7RBK - chains A and T of the 4 polymer chains in the assembly; structure by X-ray diffraction, 2.20 A resolution.

== Chain A ==
Protein: DNA polymerase beta
Source organism: Homo sapiens
Notes: EC 2.7.7.7, 4.2.99.-
UniProtKB: P06746 (DPOLB_HUMAN); residues 1-335 here = UniProt positions 1-335
Chain sequence (341 residues; row label = number of the first residue in the row):
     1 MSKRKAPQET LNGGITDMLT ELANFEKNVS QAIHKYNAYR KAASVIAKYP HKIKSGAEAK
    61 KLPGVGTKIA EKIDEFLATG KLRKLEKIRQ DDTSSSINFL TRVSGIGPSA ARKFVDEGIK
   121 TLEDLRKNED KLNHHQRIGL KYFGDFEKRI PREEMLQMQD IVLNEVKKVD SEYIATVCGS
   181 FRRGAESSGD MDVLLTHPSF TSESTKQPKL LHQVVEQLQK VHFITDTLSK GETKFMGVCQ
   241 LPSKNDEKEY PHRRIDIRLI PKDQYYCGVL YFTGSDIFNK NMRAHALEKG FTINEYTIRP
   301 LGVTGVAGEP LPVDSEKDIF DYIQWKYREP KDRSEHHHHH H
Not modelled in the structure: 1-9, 336-341
Differences from the reference sequence: expression tag (336-341)
Curated features (UniProtKB/Swiss-Prot):
  - region: Arg183 to Asp192 (DNA-binding)
  - active site: Lys72 (Nucleophile)
  - binding site (K(+)): Lys60, Leu62, Val65, Thr101, Val103, Ile106
  - binding site (Na(+)): Lys60, Leu62, Val65, Thr101, Val103, Ile106
  - binding site (dATP): Arg149, Ser180, Arg183, Gly189, Asp190
  - binding site (dCTP): Arg149, Ser180, Arg183, Gly189, Asp190
  - binding site (dGTP): Arg149, Ser180, Arg183, Gly189, Asp190, Asp192
  - binding site (dTTP): Arg149, Ser180, Arg183, Gly189, Asp190
  - binding site (Mg(2+)): Asp190, Asp192, Asp256
  - modified residue: Lys72 (N6-acetyllysine), Arg83 (Omega-N-methylarginine), Arg152 (Omega-N-methylarginine)
  - cross-link (Glycyl lysine isopeptide (Lys-Gly)): Lys41 (interchain with G-Cter in ubiquitin), Lys61 (interchain with G-Cter in ubiquitin), Lys81 (interchain with G-Cter in ubiquitin)
  - natural variant: Leu22 (L22P: Found in a gastric cancer sample; uncertain significance), Tyr39 (Y39C: Found in a gastric cancer sample; uncertain significance), Gly118 (G118V: Decreased DNA-directed DNA polymerase activity), Arg137 (R137Q: Decreased function in base-excision repair), Arg149 (R149I: Decreased DNA-directed DNA polymerase activity), Asp160 (D160N: Found in a gastric cancer sample; uncertain significance), Cys239 (C239R: Found in a gastric cancer sample; uncertain significance), Lys289 (K289M: Found in a colon cancer sample; uncertain significance), Asn294 (N294D: Found in a gastric cancer sample; uncertain significance), Glu295 (E295K: Found in a gastric cancer sample; uncertain significance)
  - mutagenesis: Phe25 (F25W: No effect on 5'-dRP lyase activity. Decreased ssDNA binding), His34 (H34G: Decreased 5'-dRP lyase activity. Decreased ssDNA binding), Lys35 (K35A: Decreased 5'-dRP lyase activity. Decreased ssDNA binding. Loss of 5'-dRP lyase activity; when associated with A-68 and A-72. Decreased ssDNA binding; when associated with A-68 and A-72 ...), Tyr39 (Y39F: No effect on 5'-dRP lyase activity; Y39Q: Abolishes DNA polymerase and 5'-dRP lyase activity), Lys41 (K41R: Abolishes ubiquitination; when associated with R-61 and R-81), Lys60 (K60A: Decreased 5'-dRP lyase activity. Decreased ssDNA binding), Lys61 (K61R: Abolishes ubiquitination; when associated with R-41 and R-81), Lys68 (K68A: No effect on 5'-dRP lyase activity. Decreased ssDNA binding. Loss of 5'-dRP lyase activity; when associated with A-35 and A-72. Decreased ssDNA binding; when associated with A-35 and A-72 ...), Glu71 (E71Q: No effect on 5'-dRP lyase activity. No effect on structure shown by circular dichroism. No effect on ssDNA binding), Lys72 (K72A: Severely reduced 5'-dRP lyase activity. Does not affect ssDNA binding. Loss of 5'-dRP lyase activity; when associated with A-35 and A-68. Decreased ssDNA binding ...), Glu75 (E75A: Slightly decreased 5'-dRP lyase activity. Decreased ssDNA binding. No effect on structure shown by circular dichroism), Lys81 (K81R: Abolishes ubiquitination; when associated with R-41 and R-61), 5 further mutagenesis entries in UniProt
Glycans and other covalent adducts: 2-deoxy-3,5-di-O-phosphono-D-erythro-pentitol (QPJ) linked to Lys72
Metal / ion sites: Mg2+ site 1: Lys60, Leu62, Val65 (shared with 1 residue of chain D); Mg2+ site 2 near Thr101 (its only coordinating residue here); Mg2+ site 3: Asp190, Asp192 (together with 2'-deoxycytidine-5'-triphosphate, pyrophosphate) (shared with 1 residue of chain P); Mg2+ site 4: Asp190, Asp192, Asp256 (together with 2'-deoxycytidine-5'-triphosphate) (shared with 2 residues of chain P)
Residues lining bound ligands:
  - 2'-deoxycytidine-5'-triphosphate (DCP): Ile174, Ala175, Thr176, Leu194, Thr196, Lys262, Tyr265, Tyr266
  - 2'-deoxycytidine-5'-triphosphate / pyrophosphate: Arg149, Gly179, Ser180, Arg183, Ser188, Gly189, Asp190, Asp192, Tyr271, Phe272, Thr273, Gly274, Ser275, Asp276, Asn279
  - QPJ (2-deoxy-3,5-di-O-phosphono-D-erythro-pentitol): Glu26, Lys35, Tyr39, Lys68, Lys84
What the authors report for this chain:
  - catalytic residues: Glu71 (proposed by the authors, not directly observed)

== Chain T ==
Molecule: 16-nt DNA strand
Sequence (16 nucleotides; each row starts with the number of its first residue):
     1 CCGACGGCGC ATCAGC

== Chain A / chain T interface ==
Residue-residue contacts (28):
  His34(A) - DC5(T)  stacking on the base
  Ser229(A) - DC10(T)  phosphate contact
  Ser229(A) - DA11(T)  sugar contact
  Lys230(A) - DC10(T)  phosphate contact
  Lys230(A) - DA11(T)  hydrogen bond to the phosphate
  Gly231(A) - DC10(T)  phosphate contact
  Glu232(A) - DC10(T)  hydrogen bond to the phosphate
  Thr233(A) - DG9(T)  hydrogen bond to the phosphate
  Thr233(A) - DC10(T)  hydrogen bond to the phosphate
  Lys234(A) - DG9(T)  sugar contact
  Lys234(A) - DC10(T)  hydrogen bond to the phosphate
  Arg258(A) - DG9(T)  sugar contact
  Tyr271(A) - DG7(T)  base contact
  Asn279(A) - DG6(T)  base contact
  Lys280(A) - DG6(T)  base contact
  Arg283(A) - DG6(T)  sugar contact
  Arg283(A) - DG7(T)  hydrogen bond to the sugar
  Ala284(A) - DG6(T)  sugar contact
  Leu287(A) - DC5(T)  phosphate contact
  Leu287(A) - DG6(T)  phosphate contact
  Leu287(A) - DG7(T)  phosphate contact
  Thr292(A) - DG7(T)  hydrogen bond to the phosphate
  Ile293(A) - DG7(T)  sugar contact
  Asn294(A) - DG7(T)  phosphate contact
  Asn294(A) - DC8(T)  hydrogen bond to the phosphate
  Glu295(A) - DC8(T)  sugar contact
  Tyr296(A) - DG9(T)  hydrogen bond to the phosphate
  Arg299(A) - DC8(T)  salt bridge to the phosphate
Interface residues without a listed pair, chain A (22 interface residues in all): Asn37, Asn133
Interface residues without a listed pair, chain T (8 interface residues in all): DT12

== In short ==
22 residues of chain A face 8 of chain T across their interface, with 9 hydrogen bonds, 1 salt bridge and 1
aromatic stacking contact. Polar pairs include Arg283(A)-DG7(T), Lys230(A)-DA11(T) and Glu232(A)-DC10(T).
Bound to chain A: 2'-deoxycytidine-5'-triphosphate and 2'-deoxycytidine-5'-triphosphate / pyrophosphate.
Covalently linked compound QPJ: at Lys72(A). From the paper: the catalytic residue Glu71(A).
Here chain A is DNA polymerase beta (Homo sapiens) and chain T is a 16-nt DNA strand. Entry 7RBK (Human DNA
polymerase beta crosslinked complex, 40 s Ca to Mg exchange) was determined by X-ray diffraction (same
publication as 7RBE, 7RBF, 7RBG, 7RBH, 7RBI, 7RBJ and 4 further entries).
